PDB entry 7MI9 | electron microscopy, 3.89 A resolution | chains D and G of the 10 polymer chains in the assembly

[Chain D]
Molecule: CRISPR-associated exonuclease Cas4/endonuclease Cas1 fusion
Source organism: Geobacter sulfurreducens
Notes: EC 3.1.-.-, 3.1.12.1
Reference sequence: Q74H36 (CS4F1_GEOSL); numbering as in UniProt (aligned over 1-559)
Amino-acid sequence (559 residues; row label = number of the first residue in the row):
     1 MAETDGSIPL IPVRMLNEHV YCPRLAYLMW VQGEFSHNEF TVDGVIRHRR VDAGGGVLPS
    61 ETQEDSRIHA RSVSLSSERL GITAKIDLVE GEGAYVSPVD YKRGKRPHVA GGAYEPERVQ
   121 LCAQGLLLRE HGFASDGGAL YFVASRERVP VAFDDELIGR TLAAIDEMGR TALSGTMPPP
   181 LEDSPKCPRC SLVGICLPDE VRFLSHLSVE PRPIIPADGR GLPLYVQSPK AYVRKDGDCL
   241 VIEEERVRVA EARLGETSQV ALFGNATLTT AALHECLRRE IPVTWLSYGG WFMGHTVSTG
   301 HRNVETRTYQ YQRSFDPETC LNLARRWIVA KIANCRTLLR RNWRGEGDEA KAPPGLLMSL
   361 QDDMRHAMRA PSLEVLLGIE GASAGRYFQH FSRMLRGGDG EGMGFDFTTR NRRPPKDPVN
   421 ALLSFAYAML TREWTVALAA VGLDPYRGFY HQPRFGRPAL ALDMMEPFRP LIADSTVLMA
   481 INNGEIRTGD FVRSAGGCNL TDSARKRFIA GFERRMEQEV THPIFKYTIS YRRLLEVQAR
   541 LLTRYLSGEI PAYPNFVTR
Disordered / not traced: 1-219, 559
Swiss-Prot annotation at these positions:
  - binding site ([4Fe-4S] cluster): Cys22, Cys187, Cys190, Cys196
  - binding site (Mn(2+)): Asp87, Asp100, Glu380, His451, Glu466
Reported in the primary citation:
  - specificity-determining residues: Glu18
  - specificity-determining residues: Arg14, Leu25, Leu192 (by similarity / conservation)
  - mutagenesis - H48G, D100A: decreased catalytic activity
  - mutagenesis - S191A: decreased catalytic activity on Gsu-PAM
  - mutagenesis - E18Y: abolished catalytic activity on both PAMs

[Chain G]
Molecule: 80-nt DNA strand
Sequence (80 nucleotides; each row starts with the number of its first residue):
     1 AGGACAACGT TACGGACGGC ACAGCCTTTT TGCTTCAATG AGGCCGGGGC ATCATGGCCC
    61 CGGAATACGG CTCTTTTCCG

[Chain D / chain G interface]
Residue-residue contacts (34; chain D residue first):
  Lys230(D) - DG24(G)  base contact
  Ser287(D) - DC26(G)  base contact
  Tyr288(D) - DG24(G)  sugar contact
  Tyr288(D) - DC25(G)  phosphate contact
  Trp291(D) - DC26(G)  phosphate contact
  Trp291(D) - DT27(G)  phosphate contact
  Asn411(D) - DT30(G)  phosphate contact
  Asn411(D) - DT31(G)  hydrogen bond to the phosphate
  Arg412(D) - DT29(G)  sugar contact
  Arg412(D) - DT30(G)  phosphate contact
  Arg413(D) - DT29(G)  sugar contact
  Arg413(D) - DT30(G)  hydrogen bond to the phosphate
  Pro415(D) - DT29(G)  base contact
  Ala421(D) - DT29(G)  base contact
  Ser424(D) - DT29(G)  hydrogen bond to the base
  Phe425(D) - DT28(G)  base contact
  Phe425(D) - DT29(G)  base contact
  Ala428(D) - DT29(G)  phosphate contact
  Arg432(D) - DT29(G)  salt bridge to the phosphate
  His451(D) - DT31(G)  salt bridge to the phosphate
  His451(D) - DG32(G)  salt bridge to the phosphate
  Gln452(D) - DG32(G)  phosphate contact
  Gln452(D) - DC33(G)  hydrogen bond to the phosphate
  Arg454(D) - DT31(G)  phosphate contact
  Arg454(D) - DG32(G)  hydrogen bond to the phosphate
  Arg454(D) - DC33(G)  base contact
  Arg457(D) - DT31(G)  hydrogen bond to the base
  Arg457(D) - DC33(G)  base contact
  Pro458(D) - DT31(G)  base contact
  Leu462(D) - DT31(G)  base contact
  Asn499(D) - DT28(G)  base contact
  Asn499(D) - DT29(G)  hydrogen bond to the base
  Lys506(D) - DC26(G)  phosphate contact
  Lys506(D) - DT27(G)  salt bridge to the phosphate
Other interface residues (no listed pair), chain D (24 interface residues in all): Leu377, Tyr450, Arg469

[Summary]
The interface between chain D and chain G involves 24 residues on one side and 10 on the other; the contacts
include 7 hydrogen bonds and 4 salt bridges. Polar contacts include Ser424(D)-DT29(G), Arg457(D)-DT31(G) and
Asn499(D)-DT29(G). From the paper: H48G and D100A of chain D reduce catalytic activity; specificity
determinants Glu18(D), Arg14(D) and Leu25(D) among others; 4 substitutions were tested in all.
Chain D is CRISPR-associated exonuclease Cas4/endonuclease Cas1 fusion (Geobacter sulfurreducens) and chain G
is an 80-nt DNA strand; the structure, Full integration complex of Cas1/Cas2 from Cas4-containing system, was
determined by electron microscopy (same publication as 7MI4, 7MI5, 7MIB and 7MID).
